PDB entry 7DD2 | electron microscopy, 5.60 A resolution (low resolution: residue-level contacts below are approximate; hydrogen-bond / salt-bridge calls are withheld) | chains D and K of the 7 polymer chains in the assembly

== Chain D (and K) ==
Molecule: Spike glycoprotein
From: Severe acute respiratory syndrome coronavirus 2
Notes: chain K of this document is another copy of the same molecule, construct and numbering; everything in this record applies to it too
UniProtKB: P0DTC2 (SPIKE_SARS2); numbering as in UniProt (aligned over 1-1208)
Amino-acid sequence (1261 residues; numbered 1 to 1261; the number before each row is that of its first residue):
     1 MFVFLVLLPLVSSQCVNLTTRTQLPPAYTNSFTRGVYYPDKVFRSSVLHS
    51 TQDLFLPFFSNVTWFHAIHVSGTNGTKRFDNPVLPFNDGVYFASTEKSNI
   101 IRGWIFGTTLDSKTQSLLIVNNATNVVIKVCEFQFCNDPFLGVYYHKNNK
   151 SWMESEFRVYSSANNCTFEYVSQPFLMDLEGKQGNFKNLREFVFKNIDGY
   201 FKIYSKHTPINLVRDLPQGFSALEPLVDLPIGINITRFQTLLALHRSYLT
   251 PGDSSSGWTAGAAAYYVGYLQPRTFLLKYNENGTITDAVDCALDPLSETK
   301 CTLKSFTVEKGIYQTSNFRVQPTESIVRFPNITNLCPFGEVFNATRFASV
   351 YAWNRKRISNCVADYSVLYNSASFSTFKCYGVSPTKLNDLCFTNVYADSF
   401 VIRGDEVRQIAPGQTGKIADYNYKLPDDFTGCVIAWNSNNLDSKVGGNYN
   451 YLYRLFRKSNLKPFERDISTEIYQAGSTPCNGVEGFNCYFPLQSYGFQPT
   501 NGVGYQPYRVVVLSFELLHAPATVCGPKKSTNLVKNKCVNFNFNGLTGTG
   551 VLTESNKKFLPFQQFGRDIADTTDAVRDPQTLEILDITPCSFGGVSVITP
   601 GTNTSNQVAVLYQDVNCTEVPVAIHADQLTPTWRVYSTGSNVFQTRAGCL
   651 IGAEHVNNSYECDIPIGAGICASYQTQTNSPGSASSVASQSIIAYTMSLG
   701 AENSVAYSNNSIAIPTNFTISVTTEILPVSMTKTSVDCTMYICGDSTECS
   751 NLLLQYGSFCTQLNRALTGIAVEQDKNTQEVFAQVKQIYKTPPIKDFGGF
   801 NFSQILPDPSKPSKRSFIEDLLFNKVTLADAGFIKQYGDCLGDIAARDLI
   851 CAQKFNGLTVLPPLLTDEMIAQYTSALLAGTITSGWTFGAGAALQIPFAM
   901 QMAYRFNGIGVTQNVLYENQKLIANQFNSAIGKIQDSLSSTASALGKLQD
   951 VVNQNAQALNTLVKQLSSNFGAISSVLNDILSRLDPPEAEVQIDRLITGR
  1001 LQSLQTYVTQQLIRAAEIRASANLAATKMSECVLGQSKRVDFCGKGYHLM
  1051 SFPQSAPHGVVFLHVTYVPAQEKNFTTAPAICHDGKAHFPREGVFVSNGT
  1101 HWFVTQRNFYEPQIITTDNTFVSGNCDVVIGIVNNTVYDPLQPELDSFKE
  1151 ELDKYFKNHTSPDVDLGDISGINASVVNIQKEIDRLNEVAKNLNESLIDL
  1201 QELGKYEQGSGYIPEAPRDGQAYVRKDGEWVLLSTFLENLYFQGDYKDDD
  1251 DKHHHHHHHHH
Unresolved in the structure: 1-13, 70-76, 248-254, 621-640, 677-689, 812, 828-854, 1148-1261 (chain K: 1-13, 70-76, 248-254, 621-640, 677-688, 812, 828-853, 1148-1261)
Disulfides: C131-C166, C291-C301, C336-C361, C379-C432, C391-C525, C480-C488, C538-C590, C617-C649, C662-C671, C738-C760, C743-C749, C1032-C1043, C1082-C1126
Construct notes: engineered mutation G682 (Arg in P0DTC2), S683 (Arg in P0DTC2), S685 (Arg in P0DTC2), P986 (Lys in P0DTC2), P987 (Val in P0DTC2); expression tag (1209-1261)
UniProt features mapped onto this chain:
  - region: N280 to C301 (Putative superantigen), R403 to D405 (Integrin-binding motif), N448 to F456 (Immunodominant HLA epitope recognized by the CD8+), P681, A684 (Putative superantigen), S816 to Y837 (Fusion peptide 1), K835 to F855 (Fusion peptide 2), D1163 to E1202 (Heptad repeat 2)
  - site: R815, S816 (Cleavage)
  - glycosylation: N17 (N-linked (GlcNAc...) (complex) asparagine), N61 (N-linked (GlcNAc...) (hybrid) asparagine), N74 (N-linked (GlcNAc...) (complex) asparagine), N122 (N-linked (GlcNAc...) (hybrid) asparagine), N149 (N-linked (GlcNAc...) (complex) asparagine), N165 (N-linked (GlcNAc...) (complex) asparagine), N234 (N-linked (GlcNAc...) (high mannose) asparagine), N282 (N-linked (GlcNAc...) (complex) asparagine), T323 (O-linked (GalNAc) threonine), S325 (O-linked (HexNAc...) serine), N331 (N-linked (GlcNAc...) (complex) asparagine), N343 (N-linked (GlcNAc...) (complex) asparagine), N603 (N-linked (GlcNAc...) (hybrid) asparagine), N616 (N-linked (GlcNAc...) (complex) asparagine), N657 (N-linked (GlcNAc...) (complex) asparagine), T676 (O-linked (GlcNAc...) threonine), T678 (O-linked (GlcNAc...) threonine), N709 (N-linked (GlcNAc...) (high mannose) asparagine), N717 (N-linked (GlcNAc...) (hybrid) asparagine), N801 (N-linked (GlcNAc...) (hybrid) asparagine) and 6 more in UniProt
  - natural variant: L5 (L5F: In strain: Iota/B.1.526), S13 (S13I: In strain: Epsilon/B.1.427/B.1.429), L18 (L18F: In strain: Beta/B.1.351, Gamma/P.1 and 1 more), T19 (T19I: In strain: Omicron/BQ.1.1, Omicron/XBB.1.5 and 1 more; T19R: In strain: Delta/B.1.617.2, Omicron/BA.2 and 4 more), T20 (T20N: In strain: Gamma/P.1), L24 to A27 (sequence variant, change not given here; In strain: Omicron/BA.2, Omicron/BA.2.12.1 and 6 more), P26 (P26S: In strain: Gamma/P.1), Q52 (Q52H: In strain: Omicron/EG.5.1), A67 (A67V: In strain: Eta/B.1.525, Omicron/BA.1), H69 to V70 (deletion: In strain: Alpha/B.1.1.7, Eta/B.1.525 and 5 more), G75 (G75V: In strain: Lambda/C.37), T76 (T76I: In strain: Lambda/C.37), 82 further natural variant entries in UniProt
  - mutagenesis: H69 to V70 (Increased incorporation of cleaved spike into virions), N121 (N121Q: Partial loss of biliverdin affinity), R190 (R190K: Partial loss of biliverdin affinity), N234 (N234Q: Increased resistance to neutralizing antibodies), N331 (N331Q: Reduced viral infectivity), N343 (N343Q: Reduced viral infectivity), L452 (L452R: Increased resistance to neutralizing antibodies. Decreases HLA binding to NF9 epitope. Increased binding affinity to human ACE2), Y453 (Y453F: Decreased HLA binding to NF9 epitope. Increased binding affinity to human ACE2), A475 (A475V: Increased resistance to neutralizing antibodies), V483 (V483A: Increased resistance to neutralizing antibodies), E484 (E484D: Increased replication in human TMEM106B overexpressing cells), F490 (F490L: Increased resistance to neutralizing antibodies and human covalescent sera neutralization), 12 further mutagenesis entries in UniProt

== How chain D and chain K interact ==
Contacting residue pairs (187; chain D residue first):
  T302(D) - R765(K)
  Q314(D) - T768(K)
  N317(D) - D737(K)
  N317(D) - M740(K)
  F318(D) - M740(K)
  R319(D) - M740(K)
  R319(D) - D745(K)
  R355(D) - P230(K)
  R355(D) - I231(K)
  R357(D) - T167(K)
  R357(D) - F168(K)
  R357(D) - E169(K)
  G381(D) - L984(K)
  V382(D) - R983(K)
  S383(D) - R983(K)
  S383(D) - L984(K)
  S383(D) - D985(K)
  K386(D) - L981(K)
  K386(D) - S982(K)
  K386(D) - R983(K)
  K386(D) - L984(K)
  K386(D) - P986(K)
  L390(D) - R983(K)
  Y396(D) - P230(K)
  P426(D) - Y200(K)
  K462(D) - N234(K)
  P463(D) - G232(K)
  F464(D) - Y200(K)
  F464(D) - I231(K)
  F464(D) - G232(K)
  E465(D) - G232(K)
  E465(D) - N234(K)
  R466(D) - Q115(K)
  I468(D) - E132(K)
  E516(D) - Y200(K)
  L518(D) - Y200(K)
  L518(D) - D228(K)
  L518(D) - P230(K)
  H519(D) - K41(K)
  H519(D) - K202(K)
  H519(D) - D228(K)
  T549(D) - D745(K)
  F559(D) - F43(K)
  F562(D) - Y38(K)
  F562(D) - K41(K)
  F562(D) - E224(K)
  F562(D) - P225(K)
  Q563(D) - K41(K)
  Q563(D) - V42(K)
  Q563(D) - F43(K)
  F565(D) - K41(K)
  F565(D) - V42(K)
  F565(D) - F43(K)
  G566(D) - F43(K)
  R567(D) - V42(K)
  R567(D) - F43(K)
  R567(D) - R44(K)
  I569(D) - V47(K)
  A570(D) - N856(K)
  A570(D) - V963(K)
  D571(D) - H49(K)
  D571(D) - K964(K)
  T572(D) - N856(K)
  P589(D) - F855(K)
  P589(D) - N856(K)
  F592(D) - M740(K)
  F592(D) - F855(K)
  F592(D) - T859(K)
  Q613(D) - L861(K)
  D614(D) - F855(K)
  D614(D) - T859(K)
  D614(D) - V860(K)
  R646(D) - P862(K)
  A647(D) - P862(K)
  P665(D) - L864(K)
  G667(D) - L864(K)
  A668(D) - P863(K)
  A668(D) - L864(K)
  A668(D) - T866(K)
  G669(D) - L864(K)
  G669(D) - M869(K)
  I670(D) - L864(K)
  T696(D) - M869(K)
  M697(D) - L864(K)
  M697(D) - M869(K)
  L699(D) - I788(K)
  L699(D) - M869(K)
  L699(D) - Q872(K)
  L699(D) - Y873(K)
  G700(D) - K786(K)
  G700(D) - I788(K)
  A701(D) - K786(K)
  A701(D) - Q787(K)
  A701(D) - I788(K)
  E702(D) - I788(K)
  E702(D) - K790(K)
  N703(D) - I788(K)
  N703(D) - Y789(K)
  N703(D) - K790(K)
  V705(D) - P792(K)
  V705(D) - T883(K)
  V705(D) - Q895(K)
  Y707(D) - P792(K)
  Y707(D) - I794(K)
  Y707(D) - D796(K)
  Y707(D) - F797(K)
  Y707(D) - T883(K)
  Y707(D) - I896(K)
  Y707(D) - P897(K)
  Y707(D) - F898(K)
  S708(D) - P897(K)
  N709(D) - D796(K)
  N709(D) - P897(K)
  S711(D) - Q895(K)
  S711(D) - P897(K)
  I712(D) - Q895(K)
  I712(D) - I896(K)
  A713(D) - L894(K)
  A713(D) - Q895(K)
  P715(D) - L894(K)
  T961(D) - S758(K)
  T961(D) - Q762(K)
  Q965(D) - Y756(K)
  Q965(D) - S758(K)
  Q965(D) - F759(K)
  S968(D) - Q755(K)
  S968(D) - G757(K)
  N969(D) - Q755(K)
  F970(D) - Q755(K)
  F970(D) - Y756(K)
  F970(D) - F759(K)
  G971(D) - Q755(K)
  G971(D) - Y756(K)
  R995(D) - D994(K)
  G999(D) - F759(K)
  Q1002(D) - F759(K)
  Q1002(D) - L1001(K)
  S1003(D) - F759(K)
  T1006(D) - Q762(K)
  T1006(D) - Q1005(K)
  T1009(D) - T1009(K)
  I1013(D) - L1012(K)
  I1013(D) - I1013(K)
  E1017(D) - R1019(K)
  R1039(D) - T1027(K)
  R1039(D) - E1031(K)
  R1039(D) - R1039(K)
  V1040(D) - S1030(K)
  V1040(D) - E1031(K)
  V1040(D) - L1034(K)
  V1040(D) - G1035(K)
  D1041(D) - S1030(K)
  D1041(D) - L1034(K)
  K1045(D) - Q784(K)
  G1046(D) - A890(K)
  Y1047(D) - W886(K)
  Y1047(D) - T887(K)
  Y1047(D) - A890(K)
  V1068(D) - A890(K)
  V1068(D) - G891(K)
  E1072(D) - A893(K)
  E1072(D) - L894(K)
  N1074(D) - Q895(K)
  T1077(D) - M900(K)
  A1078(D) - M900(K)
  P1079(D) - M900(K)
  P1079(D) - Y917(K)
  F1089(D) - Q913(K)
  F1089(D) - N914(K)
  F1089(D) - Y917(K)
  P1090(D) - Q913(K)
  R1091(D) - N907(K)
  V1094(D) - M900(K)
  R1107(D) - T887(K)
  R1107(D) - L894(K)
  R1107(D) - I896(K)
  R1107(D) - Q901(K)
  R1107(D) - Y904(K)
  F1121(D) - T912(K)
  S1123(D) - N914(K)
  S1123(D) - E1111(K)
  V1128(D) - Y917(K)
  V1128(D) - E918(K)
  V1129(D) - Y917(K)
  L1141(D) - E1144(K)
  L1141(D) - L1145(K)
  L1145(D) - E1144(K)
Interface residues without a listed pair, chain D (115 interface residues in all): P384, D427, D428, G545, G548, K558, L560, Q564, T588, C662, C671, A706, Q1010, R1014, F1042, Y1067, P1069, G1124
Interface residues without a listed pair, chain K (115 interface residues in all): S45, N165, D198, E281, N282, G283, E773, G857, I882, S884, G889, A892, N978, E988, Q1002, Q1036, Q1113

== Overview ==
The chain D/chain K interface involves 115 residues from each chain. UniProt lists 24 mutagenesis sites on
chain D.
Both chains are Spike glycoprotein (Severe acute respiratory syndrome coronavirus 2). Entry 7DD2 (S-3C1-F2
structure, two RBDs are up and one RBD is down, the two up RBD bind ...) was determined by electron microscopy
(same publication as 7DCC, 7DCX and 7DD8).
